Entry 7OHU (electron microscopy, 3.70 A resolution); this record covers chains 1 and L of the 27 polymer chains in the assembly.

Chain 1:
Molecule: 25S rRNA
Organism: Saccharomyces cerevisiae S288C
Sequence (3396 nucleotides; numbered 1 to 3396 plus 87 insertion-coded residues; 87 numbers in that range are skipped by the numbering (no residue carries them; nothing is unmodelled there); the number before each row is that of its first residue; a row labelled like 990A-990Z holds insertion residues (990A, then the next letters in order)):
     1 GUUUGACCUCAAAUCAGGUAGGAGUACCCGCUGAACUUAAGCAUAUCAAU
    51 AAGCGGAGGAAAAGAAACCAACCGGGAUUGCCUUAGUAACGGCGAGUGAA
   101 GCGGCAAAAGCUCAAAUUUGAAAUCUGGUACCUUCGGUGCCCGAGUUGUA
   151 AUUUGGAGAGGGCAACUUUGGGGCCGUUCCUUGUCUAUGUUCCUUGGAAC
   201 AGGACGUCAUAGAGGGUGAGAAUCCCGUGUGGCGAGGAGUGCGGUUCUUU
   251 GUAAAGUGCCUUCGAAGAGUCGAGUUGUUUGGGAAUGCAGCUCUAAGUGG
   301 GUGGUAAAUUCCAUCUAAAGCUAAAUAUUGGCGAGAGACCGAUAGCGAAC
   351 AAGUACAGUGAUGGAAAGAUGAAAAGAACUUUGAAAAGAGAGUGAAAAAG
   401 UACGUGAAAUUGUUGAAAGGGAAGGGCAUUUGAUCAGACAUGGUGUUUUG
   451 UGCCCUCUGCUCCUUGUGGGUAGGGGAAUCUCGCAUUUCACUGGGCCAGC
   501 AUCAGUUUUGGUGGCAGGAUAAAUCCAUAGGAAUGUAGCUUGCCUCGGUA
   551 AGUAUUAUAGCCUGUGGGAAUACUGCCAGCUGGGACUGAGGACUGCGACG
   601 UAAGUCAAGGAUGCUGGCAUAAUGGUUAUAUGCCGCCCGUCUUGAAACAC
   651 GGACCAAGGAGUCUAACGUCUAUGCGAGUGUUUGGGUGUAAAACCCAUAC
   701 GCGUAAUGAAAGUGAACGUAGGUUGGGGCCUCGCAAGAGGUGCACAAUCG
   751 ACCGAUCCUGAUGUCUUCGGAUGGAUUUGAGUAAGAGCAUAGCUGUUGGG
   801 ACCCGAAAGAUGGUGAACUAUGCCUGAAUAGGGUGAAGCCAGAGGAAACU
   851 CUGGUGGAGGCUCGUAGCGGUUCUGACGUGCAAAUCGAUCGUCGAAUUUG
   901 GGUAUAGGGGCGAAAGACUAAUCGAACCAUCUAGUAGCUGGUUCCUGCCG
   951 AAGUUUCCCUCAGGAUAGCAGAAGCUCGUAUCAGUUUUAU
990A-990Z GAGGUAAAGCGAAUGAUUAGAGGUUC
991A-991Z CGGGGUCGAAAUGACCUUGACCUAUU
992A-992Z CUCAAACUUUAAAUAUGUAAGAAGUC
993A-993I CUUGUUACU
  1060 UAA
  1081 UUGAACGUGGACAUUUGAAUGAAGAGCUUUUAGUGGGCCAUUUUUGGUAA
  1131 GCAGAACUGGCGAUGCGGGAUGAACCGAACGUAGAGUUAAGGUGCCGGAA
  1181 UACACGCUCAUCAGACACCACAAAAGGUGUUAGUUCAUCUAGACAGCCGG
  1231 ACGGUGGCCAUGGAAGUCGGAAUCCGCUAAGGAGUGUGUAACAACUCACC
  1281 GGCCGAAUGAACUAGCCCUGAAAAUGGAUGGCGCUCAAGCGUGUUACCUA
  1331 UACUCUACCGUCAGGGUUGAUAUGAUGCCCUGACGAGUAGGCAGGCGUGG
  1381 AGGUCAGUGACGAAGCCUAGACCGUAAGGUCGGGUCGAACGGCCUCUAGU
  1431 GCAGAUCUUGGUGGUAGUAGCAAAUAUUCAAAUGAGAACUUUGAAGACUG
  1481 AAGUGGGGAAAGGUUCCACGUCAACAGCAGUUGGACGUGGGUUAGUCGAU
  1531 CCUAAGAGAUGGGGAAGCUCCGUUUCAAAGGCCUGAUUUUAUGCAGGCCA
  1581 CCAUCGAAAGGGAAUCCGGUUAAGAUUCCGGAACCUGGAUAUGGAUUCUU
  1631 CACGGUAACGUAACUGAAUGUGGAGACGUCGGCGCGAGCCCUGGGAGGAG
  1681 UUAUCUUUUCUUCUUAACAGCUUAUCACCCCGGAAUUGGUUUAUCCGGAG
  1731 AUGGGGUCUUAUGGCUGGAAGAGGCCAGCACCUUUGCUGGCUCCGGUGCG
  1781 CUUGUGACGGCCCGUGAAAAUCCACAGGAAGGAAUAGUUUUCAUGCCAGG
  1831 UCGUACUGAUAACCGCAGCAGGUCUCCAAGGUGAACAGCCUCUAGUUGAU
  1881 AGAAUAAUGUAGAUAAGGGAAGUCGGCAAAAUAGAUCCGUAACUUCGGGA
  1931 UAAGGAUUGGCUCUAAGGGUCGGGUAGUGAGGGCCUUGGUCAGACGCAGC
  1981 GGGCGUGCUUGUGGACUGCUUGGUGGGGCUUGCUCUGCUAGGCGGACUAC
  2031 UUGCGUGCCUUGUUGUAGACGGCCUUGGUAGGUCUCUUGUAGACCGUCGC
  2081 UUGCUACAAUUAACGAUCAACUUAGAACUGGUACGGACAAGGGGAAUCUG
  2131 ACUGUCUAAUUAAAACAUAGCAUUGCGAUGGUCAGAAAGUGAUGUUGACG
  2181 CAAUGUGAUUUCUGCCCAGUGCUCUGAAUGUCAAAGUGAAGAAAUUCAAC
  2231 CAAGCGCGGGUAAACGGCGGGAGUAACUAUGACUCUCUUAAGGUAGCCAA
  2281 AUGCCUCGUCAUCUAAUUAGUGACGCGCAUGAAUGGAUUAACGAGAUUCC
  2331 CACUGUCCCUAUCUACUAUCUAGCGAAACCACAGCCAAGGGAACGGGCUU
  2381 GGCAGAAUCAGCGGGGAAAGAAGACCCUGUUGAGCUUGACUCUAGUUUGA
  2431 CAUUGUGAAGAGACAUAGAGGGUGUAGAAUAAGUGGGAGCUUCGGCGCCA
  2481 GUGAAAUACCACUACCUUUAUAGUUUCUUUACUUAUUCAAUGAAGCGGAG
  2531 CUGGAAUUCAUUUUCCACGUUCUAGCAUUCAAGGUCCCAUUCGGGGCUGA
  2581 UCCGGGUUGAAGACAUUGUCAGGUGGGGAGUUUGGCUGGGGCGGCACAUC
  2631 UGUUAAACGAUAACGCAGAUGUCCUAAGGGGGGCUCAUGGAGAACAGAAA
  2681 UCUCCAGUAGAACAAAAGGGUAAAAGCCCCCUUGAUUUUGAUUUUCAGUG
  2731 UGAAUACAAACCAUGAAAGUGUGGCCUAUCGAUCCUUUAGUCCCUCGGAA
  2781 UUUGAGGCUAGAGGUGCCAGAAAAGUUACCACAGGGAUAACUGGCUUGUG
  2831 GCAGUCAAGCGUUCAUAGCGACAUUGCUUUUUGAUUCUUCGAUGUCGGCU
  2881 CUUCCUAUCAUACCGAAGCAGAAUUCGGUAAGCGUUGGAUUGUUCACCCA
  2931 CUAAUAGGGAACGUGAGCUGGGUUUAGACCGUCGUGAGACAGGUUAGUUU
  2981 UACCCUACUGAUGAAUGUUACCGCAAUAGUAAUUGAACUUAGUACGAGAG
  3031 GAACAGUUCAUUCGGAUAAUUGGUUUUUGCGGCUGUCUGAUCAGGCAUUG
  3081 CCGCGAAGCUACCAUCCGCUGGAUUAUGGCUGAACGCCUCUAAGUCAGAA
  3131 UCCAUGCUAGAACGCGGUGAUUUCUUUGCUCCACACAAUAUAGAUGGAUA
  3181 CGAAUAAGGCGUCCUUGUGGCGUCGCUGAACCAUAGCAGGCUAGCAACGG
  3231 UGCACUUGGCGGAAAGGCCUUGGGUGCUUGCUGGCGAAUUGCAAUGUCAU
  3281 UUUGCGUGGGGAUAAAUCAUUUGUAUACGACUUAGAUGUACAACGGGGUA
  3331 UUGUAAGCAGUAGAGUAGCCUUGUUGUUACGAUCUGCUGAGAUUAAGCCU
  3381 UUGUUGUCUGAUUUGU
Disordered / not traced: 40-43, 165, 306-309, 453-473, 636, 660, 762-768, 818-925, 937, 990A-990Z, 991A-991Z, 992A-992Z, 993A-993I, 1081-1097, 1197-1200, 1303-1308, 1432, 1452-2351, 2373, 2397-2823, 2842-2847, 2859-2888, 2916-2984, 2994, 3078-3079, 3130, 3351, 3354-3355, 3377

Chain L:
Molecule: 60S ribosomal protein L13-A
Organism: Saccharomyces cerevisiae (strain ATCC 204508 / S288c)
Reference sequence: Q12690 (RL13A_YEAST); residues 1-199 here = UniProt positions 1-199
Chain sequence (199 residues; row label = number of the first residue in the row):
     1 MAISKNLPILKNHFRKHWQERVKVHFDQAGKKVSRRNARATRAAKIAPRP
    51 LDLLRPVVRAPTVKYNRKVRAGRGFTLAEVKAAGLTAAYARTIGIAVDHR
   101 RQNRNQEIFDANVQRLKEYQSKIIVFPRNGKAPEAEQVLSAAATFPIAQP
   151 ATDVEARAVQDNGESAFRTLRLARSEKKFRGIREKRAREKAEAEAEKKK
Disordered / not traced: 1-21, 130-199
Swiss-Prot annotation at these positions:
  - modified residue (Phosphothreonine): Thr144, Thr152

How chain 1 and chain L interact:
Pairs across the interface (75; chain 1 residue first):
  A65(1) with Arg73(L), base contact; Arg100(L), hydrogen bond to the sugar
  A66(1) with Arg100(L), salt bridge to the phosphate
  C72(1) with Pro61(L), base contact; Val63(L), sugar contact
  C73(1) with Arg59(L), hydrogen bond to the base; Asn66(L), base contact; Asn105(L), phosphate contact
  G74(1) with Arg59(L), hydrogen bond to the sugar; Ala60(L), sugar contact; Pro61(L), sugar contact; Arg104(L), phosphate contact; Asn105(L), hydrogen bond to the phosphate
  G75(1) with Val58(L), sugar contact; Arg59(L), sugar contact; Pro61(L), sugar contact; Arg70(L), sugar contact; Arg101(L), salt bridge to the phosphate; Gln102(L), phosphate contact
  G76(1) with Arg70(L), salt bridge to the phosphate; Gly72(L), phosphate contact; Arg73(L), hydrogen bond to the phosphate; Asp98(L), hydrogen bond to the sugar; Arg100(L), hydrogen bond to the sugar; Arg101(L), salt bridge to the phosphate
  A77(1) with Arg73(L), salt bridge to the phosphate; Arg100(L), sugar contact
  C102(1) with Pro61(L), sugar contact; Thr62(L), hydrogen bond to the sugar; Tyr65(L), base contact
  G103(1) with Ala60(L), phosphate contact; Tyr65(L), sugar contact; Arg70(L), salt bridge to the phosphate
  G104(1) with Lys68(L), salt bridge to the phosphate; Arg70(L), phosphate contact
  A106(1) with Arg35(L), sugar contact; Arg39(L), hydrogen bond to the phosphate
  A107(1) with Arg39(L), salt bridge to the phosphate
  A108(1) with Arg42(L), salt bridge to the phosphate; Arg55(L), hydrogen bond to the base
  A109(1) with Leu53(L), phosphate contact
  G110(1) with Arg73(L), salt bridge to the phosphate; Arg91(L), sugar contact
  C111(1) with Arg91(L), salt bridge to the phosphate
  G156(1) with Leu77(L), sugar contact; Arg91(L), base contact; His99(L), stacking on the base
  U169(1) with Arg128(L), sugar contact; Asn129(L), phosphate contact
  G170(1) with Arg128(L), salt bridge to the phosphate
  U257(1) with Thr86(L), sugar contact
  G258(1) with Lys81(L), salt bridge to the phosphate
  U314(1) with Arg104(L), salt bridge to the phosphate
  U326(1) with Lys31(L), phosphate contact
  A327(1) with Lys23(L), salt bridge to the phosphate; Lys31(L), salt bridge to the phosphate
  U682(1) with Gln28(L), phosphate contact
  U683(1) with Gln28(L), hydrogen bond to the phosphate
  G684(1) with Gln28(L), hydrogen bond to the phosphate; Arg35(L), sugar contact
  G685(1) with Lys32(L), base contact; Arg35(L), salt bridge to the phosphate; Arg39(L), salt bridge to the phosphate
  G686(1) with Lys32(L), base contact; Arg36(L), salt bridge to the phosphate; Arg39(L), salt bridge to the phosphate
  U687(1) with Lys32(L), base contact; Arg36(L), salt bridge to the phosphate
  G688(1) with Arg36(L), base contact
  A691(1) with Phe26(L), base contact; Ala29(L), phosphate contact
  U698(1) with Lys68(L), phosphate contact
  A699(1) with Tyr65(L), phosphate contact; Lys68(L), phosphate contact
  C700(1) with Tyr65(L), hydrogen bond to the phosphate
Interface residues without a listed pair, chain 1 (41 interface residues in all): A70, U168, C315, A690, A692
Interface residues without a listed pair, chain L (39 interface residues in all): Val33, Lys64

Summary:
Chain 1 and chain L form an interface of 41 and 39 residues respectively, with 13 hydrogen bonds, 21 salt
bridges and 1 aromatic stacking contact. Among the polar pairs are C73(1)-Arg59(L), A108(1)-Arg55(L) and
A65(1)-Arg100(L).
Here chain 1 is 25S rRNA (Saccharomyces cerevisiae S288C) and chain L is 60S ribosomal protein L13-A
(Saccharomyces cerevisiae (strain ATCC 204508 / S288c)). Entry 7OHU (Nog1-TAP associated immature ribosomal
particles from S. cerevisiae after rpL2 expression shut down, population B) was determined by electron
microscopy, deposited together with 7OF1 and 7OHY.
